PDB entry 8ELG | X-ray diffraction, 1.65 A resolution | chains A and B of the 3 polymer chains in the assembly

[Chain A]
Molecule: heavy chain HLA-B*15:01
From: Homo sapiens
Chain sequence (278 residues; numbered 1 to 278; the number before each row is that of its first residue):
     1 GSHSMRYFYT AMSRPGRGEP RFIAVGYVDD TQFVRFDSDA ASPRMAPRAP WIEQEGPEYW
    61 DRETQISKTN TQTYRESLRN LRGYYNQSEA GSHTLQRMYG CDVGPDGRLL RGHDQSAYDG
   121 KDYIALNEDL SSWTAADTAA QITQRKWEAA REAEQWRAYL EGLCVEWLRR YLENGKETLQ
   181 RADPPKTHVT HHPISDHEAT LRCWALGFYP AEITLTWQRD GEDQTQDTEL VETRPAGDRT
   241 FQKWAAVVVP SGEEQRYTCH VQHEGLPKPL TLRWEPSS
Unresolved in the structure: 277-278
Disulfide bonds: C101-C164, C203-C259
Reported in the primary citation:
  - conformationally variable residues (side-chain flip): E76

[Chain B]
Molecule: Beta-2-microglobulin
From: Homo sapiens
Reference sequence: P61769 (B2MG_HUMAN); residues 1-99 here correspond to UniProt positions 21-119 (UniProt number = residue number + 20)
Chain sequence (99 residues; numbered 1 to 99; the number before each row is that of its first residue):
     1 IQRTPKIQVY SRHPAENGKS NFLNCYVSGF HPSDIEVDLL KNGERIEKVE HSDLSFSKDW
    61 SFYLLYYTEF TPTEKDEYAC RVNHVTLSQP KIVKWDRDM
Unresolved in the structure: 1
Disulfide bonds: C25-C80
Swiss-Prot annotation at these positions:
  - modified residue: Q2 (Pyrrolidone carboxylic acid)
  - glycosylation: I1 (N-linked (Glc) (glycation) isoleucine), K19 (N-linked (Glc) (glycation) lysine), K41 (N-linked (Glc) (glycation) lysine), K48 (N-linked (Glc) (glycation) lysine), K58 (N-linked (Glc) (glycation) lysine), K91 (N-linked (Glc) (glycation) lysine), K94 (N-linked (Glc) (glycation) lysine)

[How chain A and chain B interact]
Residue-residue contacts - 56 pairs, chain A then chain B:
  F8(A) with S55(B); F56(B), hydrophobic
  Y9(A) with F56(B)
  T10(A) with F56(B); F62(B)
  M12(A) with S33(B), hydrogen bond; L54(B), hydrophobic
  V25(A) with D53(B); L54(B); S55(B)
  Y27(A) with S55(B); Y63(B), hydrogen bond
  Q32(A) with D53(B), hydrogen bond
  R35(A) with D53(B), salt bridge
  R48(A) with D53(B), salt bridge
  Q96(A) with H31(B), hydrogen bond; F56(B); W60(B), hydrogen bond (side chain-backbone); F62(B)
  R97(A) with F56(B)
  M98(A) with F56(B), hydrophobic; K58(B); W60(B), hydrophobic
  Q115(A) with W60(B)
  S116(A) with W60(B)
  A117(A) with W60(B), hydrophobic
  D119(A) with H31(B)
  G120(A) with R3(B), hydrogen bond (backbone-side chain); H31(B)
  D122(A) with W60(B), hydrogen bond
  H192(A) with D98(B)
  R202(A) with D98(B), hydrogen bond (side chain-backbone); M99(B)
  W204(A) with D98(B); M99(B)
  V231(A) with Q8(B)
  E232(A) with K6(B); Q8(B), hydrogen bond (backbone-side chain); Y26(B); S28(B), hydrogen bond
  T233(A) with Y26(B)
  R234(A) with Q8(B), hydrogen bond; Y10(B); M99(B), hydrogen bond (side chain-backbone)
  P235(A) with Y10(B), hydrogen bond (backbone-side chain); N24(B); Y26(B); L65(B), hydrophobic
  A236(A) with R12(B), hydrogen bond (backbone-side chain); N24(B), hydrogen bond (backbone-side chain)
  G237(A) with R12(B)
  D238(A) with R12(B)
  Q242(A) with Y10(B); S11(B), hydrogen bond (side chain-backbone); R12(B), hydrogen bond (side chain-backbone)
  W244(A) with M99(B), hydrogen bond (side chain-backbone)
Also at the interface, not in a pair above, chain A (34 interface residues in all): R17, I23, T94
Also at the interface, not in a pair above, chain B (26 interface residues in all): H13, P32, D34, S57

[In short]
Chain A and chain B form an interface of 34 and 26 residues respectively, with 18 hydrogen bonds and 2 salt
bridges. Polar contacts include R35(A)-D53(B), R48(A)-D53(B) and M12(A)-S33(B). The paper reports
conformational variability at E76(A).
Here chain A is heavy chain HLA-B*15:01 and chain B is Beta-2-microglobulin, both from Homo sapiens. Entry
8ELG (Crystal Structure of HLA-B*15:01 in complex with spike derived peptide NQKLIANAF from OC43 virus) was
determined by X-ray diffraction (same publication as 8ELH).
